8Y51 - chains B and E of the 5 polymer chains in the assembly; structure by electron microscopy, 3.30 A resolution.

# Chain B
Protein: Guanine nucleotide-binding protein G(I)/G(S)/G(T) subunit beta-1
Source organism: Homo sapiens
UniProt: P62873 (GBB1_HUMAN); residues 7-345 here correspond to UniProt positions 2-340 (UniProt number = residue number - 5)
Sequence (345 residues; row label = number of the first residue in the row):
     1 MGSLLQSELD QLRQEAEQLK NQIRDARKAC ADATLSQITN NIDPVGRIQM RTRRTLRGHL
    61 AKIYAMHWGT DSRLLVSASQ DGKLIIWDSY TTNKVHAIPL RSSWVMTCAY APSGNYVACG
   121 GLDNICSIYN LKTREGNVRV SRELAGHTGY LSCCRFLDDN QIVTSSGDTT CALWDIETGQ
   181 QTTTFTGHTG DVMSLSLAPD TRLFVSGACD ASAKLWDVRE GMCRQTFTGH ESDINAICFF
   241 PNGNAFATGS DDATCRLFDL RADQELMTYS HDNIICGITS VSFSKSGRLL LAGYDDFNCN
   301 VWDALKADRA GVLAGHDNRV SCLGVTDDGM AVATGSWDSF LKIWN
Disordered / not traced: 1-7
Differences from the reference sequence: initiating methionine (1); expression tag (2-6)
Swiss-Prot annotation at these positions:
  - modified residue: Ser7 (N-acetylserine), His271 (Phosphohistidine)

# Chain E
Protein: scFv16
Source organism: Mus musculus
Notes: antibody fragment or engineered binder
Sequence (247 residues; each row starts with the number of its first residue):
     1 VQLVESGGGL VQPGGSRKLS CSASGFAFSS FGMHWVRQAP EKGLEWVAYI SSGSGTIYYA
    61 DTVKGRFTIS RDDPKNTLFL QMTSLRSEDT AMYYCVRSIY YYGSSPFDFW GQGTTLTVSA
   121 GGGGSGGGGS GGGGSADIVM TQATSSVPVT PGESVSISCR SSKSLLHSNG NTYLYWFLQR
   181 PGQSPQLLIY RMSNLASGVP DRFSGSGSGT AFTLTISRLE AEDVGVYYCM QHLEYPLTFG
   241 AGTKLEL
Disordered / not traced: 120-135, 192

# Interface between chain B and chain E
Contacting residue pairs - 10 pairs, chain B then chain E:
  Asp71(B) - Tyr102(E)
  Arg73(B) - Tyr102(E)
  Leu74(B) - Tyr102(E)  hydrophobic
  Val95(B) - Tyr101(E)  hydrophobic
  His96(B) - Tyr101(E)
  Arg134(B) - Arg97(E)
  Glu135(B) - Gly25(E)
  Glu135(B) - Phe26(E)
  Glu135(B) - Ala27(E)  hydrogen bond (backbone-backbone)
  Gly136(B) - Phe31(E)
Also at the interface, not in a pair above, chain B (11 interface residues in all): Asp88, Leu131, Asn137

# Overview
The interface between chain B and chain E involves 11 residues on one side and 7 on the other, with 1 hydrogen
bond. The hydrogen-bonded pair Glu135(B)-Ala27(E) is a backbone contact.
Here chain B is Guanine nucleotide-binding protein G(I)/G(S)/G(T) subunit beta-1 (Homo sapiens) and chain E is
scFv16 (Mus musculus). Entry 8Y51 (Cryo-EM structure of the BRS3-Gq complex) was determined by electron
microscopy.
